3DX2 - chain A; structure by X-ray diffraction, 1.40 A resolution.

# Chain A
Protein: Alpha-mannosidase 2
From: Drosophila melanogaster
Notes: EC 3.2.1.114; fragment: Catalytic domain
UniProt: Q24451 (MAN2_DROME); residues 13-1045 here correspond to UniProt positions 76-1108 (UniProt number = residue number + 63)
Amino-acid sequence (1045 residues; row label = number of the first residue in the row):
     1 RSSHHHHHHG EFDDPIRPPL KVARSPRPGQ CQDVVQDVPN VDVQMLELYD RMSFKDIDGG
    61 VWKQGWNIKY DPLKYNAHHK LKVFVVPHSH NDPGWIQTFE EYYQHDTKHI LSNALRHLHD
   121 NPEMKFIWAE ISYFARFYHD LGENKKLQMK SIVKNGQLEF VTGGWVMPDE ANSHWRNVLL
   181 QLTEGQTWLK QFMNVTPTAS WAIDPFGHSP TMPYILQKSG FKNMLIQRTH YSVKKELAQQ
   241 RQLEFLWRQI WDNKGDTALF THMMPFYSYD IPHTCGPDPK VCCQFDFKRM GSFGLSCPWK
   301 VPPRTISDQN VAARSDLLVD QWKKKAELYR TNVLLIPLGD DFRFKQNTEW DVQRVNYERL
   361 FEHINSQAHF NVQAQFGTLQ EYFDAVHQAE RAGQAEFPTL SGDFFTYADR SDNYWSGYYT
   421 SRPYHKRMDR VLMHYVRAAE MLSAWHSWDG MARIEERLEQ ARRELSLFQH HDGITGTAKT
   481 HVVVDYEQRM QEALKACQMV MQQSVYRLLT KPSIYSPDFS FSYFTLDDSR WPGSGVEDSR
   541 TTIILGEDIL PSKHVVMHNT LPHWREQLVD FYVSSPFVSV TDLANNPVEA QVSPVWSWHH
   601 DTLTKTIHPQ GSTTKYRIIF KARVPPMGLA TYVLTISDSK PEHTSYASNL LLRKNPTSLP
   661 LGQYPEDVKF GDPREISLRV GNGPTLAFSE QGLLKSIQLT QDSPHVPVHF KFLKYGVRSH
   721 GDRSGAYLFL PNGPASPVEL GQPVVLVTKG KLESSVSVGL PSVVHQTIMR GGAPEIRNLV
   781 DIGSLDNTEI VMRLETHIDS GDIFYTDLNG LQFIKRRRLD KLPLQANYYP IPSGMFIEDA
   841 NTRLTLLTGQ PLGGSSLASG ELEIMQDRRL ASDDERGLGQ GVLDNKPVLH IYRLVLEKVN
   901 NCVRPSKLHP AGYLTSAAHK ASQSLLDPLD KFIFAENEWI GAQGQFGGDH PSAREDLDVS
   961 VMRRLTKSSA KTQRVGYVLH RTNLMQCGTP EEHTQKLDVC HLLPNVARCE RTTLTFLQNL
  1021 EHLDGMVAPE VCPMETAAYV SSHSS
Not modelled in the structure: 1-29
Differences from the reference sequence: expression tag (1-12)
Disulfide bonds: Cys31-Cys1032, Cys275-Cys282, Cys283-Cys297, Cys902-Cys987, Cys1000-Cys1009
Metal / ion sites: Zn2+: His90, Asp92, Asp204, His471 (together with mannostatin b)
Residues lining bound ligands: mannostatin b (MZB; (1R,2R,3R,4S,5R)-4-amino-5-[(R)-methylsulfinyl]cyclopentane-1,2,3-triol): His90, Asp92, Trp95, Asp204, Phe206, Arg228, Tyr269, Asp341, Trp415, His471, Asp472, Thr477, Tyr727, Arg876
UniProt features mapped onto this chain:
  - active site: Asp204 (Nucleophile)
  - binding site (Zn(2+)): His90, Asp92, Asp204, His471

# In short
Chain A binds mannostatin b. His90, Asp92, Asp204 and His471 form the Zn2+ site. From UniProt: active-site
residue Asp204 and 4 Zn2+-binding residues.
Chain A is Alpha-mannosidase 2 (Drosophila melanogaster); the structure, Golgi mannosidase II complex with
MANNOSTATIN B, was determined by X-ray diffraction together with 3DX0, 3DX1, 3DX3 and 3DX4 from the same
study.
